Entry 9BSM (X-ray diffraction, 1.48 A resolution); this record covers chain A.

== Chain A ==
Protein: Exfoliative toxin A
From: Staphylococcus aureus
Notes: EC 3.4.21.-
UniProt: P09331 (ETA_STAAU); residue numbers follow UniProt; this construct covers 1-280
Amino-acid sequence (280 residues; numbered 1 to 280; the number before each row is that of its first residue):
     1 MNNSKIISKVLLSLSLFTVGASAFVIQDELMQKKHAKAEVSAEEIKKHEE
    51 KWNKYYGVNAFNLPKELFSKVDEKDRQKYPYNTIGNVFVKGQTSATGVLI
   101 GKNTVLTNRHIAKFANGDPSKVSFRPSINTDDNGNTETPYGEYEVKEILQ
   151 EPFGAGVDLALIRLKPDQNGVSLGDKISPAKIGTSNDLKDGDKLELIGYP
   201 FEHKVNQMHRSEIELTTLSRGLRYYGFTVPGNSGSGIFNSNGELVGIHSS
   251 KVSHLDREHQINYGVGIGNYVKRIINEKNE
Unresolved in the structure: 1-43
Sequence notes: conflict K34 (Asn in P09331); engineered mutation E202 (Asp in P09331)
UniProt features mapped onto this chain:
  - active site (Charge relay system): H110, D158, S233

== Summary ==
Curated annotation (UniProt) lists 3 active-site residues.
Chain A is Exfoliative toxin A (Staphylococcus aureus); the structure, Staphylococcus aureus exfoliative toxin
A D164E variant, was determined by X-ray diffraction together with 9BSH from the same study.
